Entry 4QW4 (X-ray diffraction, 2.80 A resolution); this record covers chains K and W of the 28 polymer chains in the assembly.

# Chain K
Molecule: Proteasome subunit beta type-5
Organism: Saccharomyces cerevisiae
Notes: EC 3.4.25.1
Reference sequence: P30656 (PSB5_YEAST); residues 1-212 here correspond to UniProt positions 76-287 (UniProt number = residue number + 75)
Chain sequence (212 residues; numbered 1 to 212; the number before each row is that of its first residue):
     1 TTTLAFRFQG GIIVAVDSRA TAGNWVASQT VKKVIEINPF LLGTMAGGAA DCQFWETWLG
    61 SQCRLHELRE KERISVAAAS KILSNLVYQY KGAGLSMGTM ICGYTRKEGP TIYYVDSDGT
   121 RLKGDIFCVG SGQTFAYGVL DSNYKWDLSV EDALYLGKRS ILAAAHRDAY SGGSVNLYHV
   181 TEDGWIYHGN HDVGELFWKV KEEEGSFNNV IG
Glycans and other covalent adducts: CARFILZOMIB, bound form (3BV) linked to Thr1
Ion coordination: Mg2+: Ala165, Asp168, Ser171 (shared with Asp204(W) of chain W)
Small-molecule neighbours: CARFILZOMIB, bound form (3BV; N-{(2S)-2-[(morpholin-4-ylacetyl)amino]-4-phenylbutanoyl}-L-leucyl-N-[(2R,3S,4S)-1,3-dihydroxy-2,6-dimethylheptan-4-yl]-L-phenylalaninamide): Asp17, Arg19, Ala20, Thr21, Ala22, Ala27, Val31, Lys33, Met45, Ala46, Gly47, Gly48, Ala49, Ser96, Ser131, Tyr170

# Chain W
Molecule: Proteasome subunit beta type-3
Organism: Saccharomyces cerevisiae
Notes: EC 3.4.25.1
Reference sequence: P25451 (PSB3_YEAST); residues 0-204 here correspond to UniProt positions 1-205 (UniProt number = residue number + 1)
Chain sequence (205 residues; numbered 0 to 204; the number before each row is that of its first residue; numbering starts at 0):
     0 MSDPSSINGG IVVAMTGKDC VAIACDLRLG SQSLGVSNKF EKIFHYGHVF LGITGLATDV
    60 TTLNEMFRYK TNLYKLKEER AIEPETFTQL VSSSLYERRF GPYFVGPVVA GINSKSGKPF
   120 IAGFDLIGCI DEAKDFIVSG TASDQLFGMC ESLYEPNLEP EDLFETISQA LLNAADRDAL
   180 SGWGAVVYII KKDEVVKRYL KMRQD
Unresolved in the structure: 0
Ion coordination: Mg2+: Asp204 (shared with Ala165(K), Asp168(K), Ser171(K) of chain K)
Small-molecule neighbours: CARFILZOMIB, bound form (3BV; N-{(2S)-2-[(morpholin-4-ylacetyl)amino]-4-phenylbutanoyl}-L-leucyl-N-[(2R,3S,4S)-1,3-dihydroxy-2,6-dimethylheptan-4-yl]-L-phenylalaninamide): Ser4, Arg98, Val104, Asp124, Leu125, Ile126, Cys128
Swiss-Prot annotation at these positions:
  - modified residue: Ser30 (Phosphoserine)
  - cross-link: Lys69 (Glycyl lysine isopeptide (Lys-Gly) (interchain with G-Cter in ubiquitin))

# Chain K / chain W interface
Residue-residue contacts (44):
  Arg19(K) - Asp204(W)  salt bridge
  Asn24(K) - Asp177(W)
  Asn24(K) - Ala178(W)  hydrogen bond (backbone-backbone)
  Asn24(K) - Leu179(W)
  Trp25(K) - Gln144(W)
  Trp25(K) - Arg176(W)
  Val26(K) - Asp175(W)
  Val26(K) - Arg176(W)  hydrogen bond (backbone-side chain)
  Val26(K) - Asp177(W)
  Val26(K) - Ala178(W)
  Ala27(K) - Arg176(W)  hydrogen bond (backbone-side chain)
  Ser28(K) - Arg176(W)
  Gln29(K) - Arg202(W)
  Phe135(K) - Leu33(W)  hydrophobic
  Ala165(K) - Asp204(W)
  His166(K) - Trp182(W)  hydrogen bond (backbone-side chain)
  His166(K) - Gln203(W)  hydrogen bond (side chain-backbone)
  Arg167(K) - Ser32(W)
  Arg167(K) - Gly34(W)  hydrogen bond (side chain-backbone)
  Arg167(K) - Val35(W)  hydrogen bond (side chain-backbone)
  Arg167(K) - Trp182(W)
  Asp168(K) - Ser32(W)
  Ala169(K) - Arg27(W)
  Ala169(K) - Ser32(W)  hydrogen bond (backbone-backbone)
  Ala169(K) - Ala178(W)
  Tyr170(K) - Ser32(W)
  Tyr170(K) - Ala178(W)  hydrophobic
  Ser171(K) - Asp204(W)
  Gly172(K) - Asp204(W)
  Gly173(K) - Arg202(W)  hydrogen bond (backbone-side chain)
  Gly173(K) - Asp204(W)  hydrogen bond (backbone-side chain)
  Asp192(K) - Arg202(W)  salt bridge
  Val193(K) - Asp204(W)
  Gly194(K) - Arg202(W)
  Phe197(K) - Gln203(W)
  Trp198(K) - Lys200(W)
  Trp198(K) - Met201(W)
  Trp198(K) - Gln203(W)
  Asn209(K) - Asn37(W)  hydrogen bond (backbone-side chain)
  Asn209(K) - Lys38(W)  hydrogen bond (backbone-side chain)
  Val210(K) - Asn37(W)
  Val210(K) - Gln203(W)
  Ile211(K) - Leu26(W)  hydrophobic
  Ile211(K) - Tyr198(W)  hydrophobic
Interface residues without a listed pair, chain K (26 interface residues in all): Asn208
Interface residues without a listed pair, chain W (22 interface residues in all): Gln31

# In short
Chain K and chain W form an interface of 26 and 22 residues respectively, with 12 hydrogen bonds and 2 salt
bridges. Polar contacts include Arg19(K)-Asp204(W), Asp192(K)-Arg202(W) and Val26(K)-Arg176(W). Bound to chain
W: CARFILZOMIB, bound form. Covalently linked CARFILZOMIB, bound form: at Thr1(K).
Chain K is Proteasome subunit beta type-5 and chain W is Proteasome subunit beta type-3, both from
Saccharomyces cerevisiae; the structure, yCP in complex with carfilzomib, was determined by X-ray diffraction
(same publication as 4QUX, 4QUY, 4QV0, 4QV1, 4QV3, 4QV4 and 42 further entries).
